Entry 4A3J (X-ray diffraction, 3.70 A resolution); this record covers chains A and E of the 15 polymer chains in the assembly.

# Chain A
Molecule: DNA-directed RNA polymerase II subunit RPB1
From: Saccharomyces cerevisiae
Notes: EC 2.7.7.6
UniProtKB: P04050 (RPB1_YEAST); residue numbers follow UniProt; this construct covers 1-1732
Chain sequence (1732 residues; each row starts with the number of its first residue):
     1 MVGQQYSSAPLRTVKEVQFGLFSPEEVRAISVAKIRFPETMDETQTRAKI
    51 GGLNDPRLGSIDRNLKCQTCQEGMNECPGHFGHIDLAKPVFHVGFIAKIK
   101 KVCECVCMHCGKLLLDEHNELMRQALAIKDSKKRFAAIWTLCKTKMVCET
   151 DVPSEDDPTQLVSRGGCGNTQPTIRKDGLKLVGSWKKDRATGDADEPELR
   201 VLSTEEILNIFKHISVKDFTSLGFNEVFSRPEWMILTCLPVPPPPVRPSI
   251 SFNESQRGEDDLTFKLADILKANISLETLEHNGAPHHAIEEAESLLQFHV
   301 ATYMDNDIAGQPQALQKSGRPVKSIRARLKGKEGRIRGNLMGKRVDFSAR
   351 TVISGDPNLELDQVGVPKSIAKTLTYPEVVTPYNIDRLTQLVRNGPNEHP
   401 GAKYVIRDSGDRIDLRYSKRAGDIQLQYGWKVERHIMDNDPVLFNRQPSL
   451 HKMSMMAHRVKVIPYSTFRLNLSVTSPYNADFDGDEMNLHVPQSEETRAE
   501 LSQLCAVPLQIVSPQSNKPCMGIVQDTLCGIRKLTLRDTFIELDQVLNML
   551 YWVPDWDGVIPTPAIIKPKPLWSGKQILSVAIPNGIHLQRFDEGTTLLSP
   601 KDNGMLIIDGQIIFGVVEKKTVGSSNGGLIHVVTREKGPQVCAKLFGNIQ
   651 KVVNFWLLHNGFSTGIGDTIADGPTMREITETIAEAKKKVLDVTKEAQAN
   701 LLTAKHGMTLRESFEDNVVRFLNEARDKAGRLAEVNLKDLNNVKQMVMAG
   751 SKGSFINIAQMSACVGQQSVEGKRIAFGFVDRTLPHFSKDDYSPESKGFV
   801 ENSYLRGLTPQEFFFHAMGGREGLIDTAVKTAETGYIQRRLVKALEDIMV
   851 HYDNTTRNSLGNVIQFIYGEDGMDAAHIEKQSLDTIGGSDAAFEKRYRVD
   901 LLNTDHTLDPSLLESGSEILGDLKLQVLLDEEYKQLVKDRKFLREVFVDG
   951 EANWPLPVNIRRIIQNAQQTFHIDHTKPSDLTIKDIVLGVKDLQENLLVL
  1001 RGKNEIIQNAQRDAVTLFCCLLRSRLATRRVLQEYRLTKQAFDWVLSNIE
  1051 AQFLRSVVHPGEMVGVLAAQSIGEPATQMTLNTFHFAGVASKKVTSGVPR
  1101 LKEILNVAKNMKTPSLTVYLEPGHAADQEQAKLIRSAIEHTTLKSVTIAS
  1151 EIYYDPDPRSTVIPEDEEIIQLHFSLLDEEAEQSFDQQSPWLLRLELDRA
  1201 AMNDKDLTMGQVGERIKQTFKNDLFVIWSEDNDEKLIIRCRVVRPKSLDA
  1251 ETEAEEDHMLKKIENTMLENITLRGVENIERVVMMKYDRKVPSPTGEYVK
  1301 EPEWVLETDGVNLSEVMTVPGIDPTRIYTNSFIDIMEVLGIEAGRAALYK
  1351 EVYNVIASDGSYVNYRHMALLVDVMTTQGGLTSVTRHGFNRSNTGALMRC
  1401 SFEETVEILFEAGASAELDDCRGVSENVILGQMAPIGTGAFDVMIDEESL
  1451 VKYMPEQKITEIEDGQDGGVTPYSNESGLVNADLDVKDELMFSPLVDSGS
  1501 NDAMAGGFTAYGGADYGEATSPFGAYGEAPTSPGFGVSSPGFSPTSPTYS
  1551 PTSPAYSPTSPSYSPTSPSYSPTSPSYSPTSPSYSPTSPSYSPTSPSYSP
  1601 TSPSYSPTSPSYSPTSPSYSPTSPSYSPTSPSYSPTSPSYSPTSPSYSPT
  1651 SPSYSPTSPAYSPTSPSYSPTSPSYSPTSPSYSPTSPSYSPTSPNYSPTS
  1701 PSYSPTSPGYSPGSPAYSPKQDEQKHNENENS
Not modelled in the structure: 1-2, 1084-1091, 1177-1186, 1244-1253, 1456-1732
Metal / ion sites: Zn2+ site 1: C67, C70, C77, H80; Zn2+ site 2: C107, C110, C148, C167; Mg2+: D481, D483, D485 (shared with 1 residue of chain P)
Ligand contacts: phosphomethylphosphonic acid guanylate ester (G2P): R446, P448, N479, D481, D483, K752, L1081
Swiss-Prot annotation at these positions:
  - region: P248 to D260 (Lid loop), N306 to K323 (Rudder loop), P810 to E822 (Bridging helix)
  - binding site (Zn(2+)): C67, C70, C77, H80, C107, C110, C148, C167
  - binding site (Mg(2+)): D481, D483, D485
  - modified residue: T1471 (Phosphothreonine)
  - cross-link (Glycyl lysine isopeptide (Lys-Gly)): K695 (interchain with G-Cter in ubiquitin), K1246 (interchain with G-Cter in ubiquitin), K1350 (interchain with G-Cter in ubiquitin)
  - natural variant: S1653 to P1659 (deletion: In strain: A364A)
  - mutagenesis: K1246 (K1246R: Impairs ubiquitination during transcription stress)
From the paper describing this entry:
  - mutagenesis - Q1078N, Q1078S: abolished growth (citing earlier work)

# Chain E
Molecule: DNA-directed RNA polymerases I, II, and III subunit rpabc 1
From: Saccharomyces cerevisiae
UniProtKB: P20434 (RPAB1_YEAST); residue numbers follow UniProt; this construct covers 1-215
Chain sequence (215 residues; numbered 1 to 215; the number before each row is that of its first residue):
     1 MDQENERNISRLWRAFRTVKEMVKDRGYFITQEEVELPLEDFKAKYCDSM
    51 GRPQRKMMSFQANPTEESISKFPDMGSLWVEFCDEPSVGVKTMKTFVIHI
   101 QEKNFQTGIFVYQNNITPSAMKLVPSIPPATIETFNEAALVVNITHHELV
   151 PKHIRLSSDEKRELLKRYRLKESQLPRIQRADPVALYLGLKRGEVVKIIR
   201 KSETSGRYASYRICM
Not modelled in the structure: 1

# Interface between chain A and chain E
Contacting residue pairs (97):
  R857(A) with Y168(E), hydrogen bond (side chain-backbone); L170(E); Q174(E), hydrogen bond
  L860(A) with Q174(E), hydrogen bond (backbone-side chain)
  G861(A) with Q174(E)
  N862(A) with Q174(E)
  V863(A) with L170(E), hydrophobic; Q174(E), hydrogen bond (backbone-backbone); P176(E)
  Q865(A) with Y208(E)
  F866(A) with Y168(E), hydrophobic; P176(E); Y208(E), hydrogen bond (backbone-side chain); A209(E); Y211(E)
  G869(A) with T204(E), hydrogen bond (backbone-side chain)
  E870(A) with R200(E), salt bridge; S202(E), hydrogen bond; T204(E); S205(E), hydrogen bond (backbone-side chain); Y208(E)
  D871(A) with T204(E), hydrogen bond
  F942(A) with K201(E); G206(E); R207(E)
  E945(A) with K201(E), salt bridge
  V946(A) with K201(E); S202(E); G206(E)
  F947(A) with E203(E)
  W954(A) with E203(E)
  L956(A) with T204(E)
  N1004(A) with R167(E)
  I1006(A) with E163(E); L164(E); R167(E); Y168(E), hydrophobic
  I1007(A) with Y168(E), hydrophobic
  A1010(A) with Y168(E)
  D1013(A) with S205(E); R207(E), salt bridge
  A1014(A) with S205(E)
  T1016(A) with S205(E); R207(E)
  L1017(A) with E203(E); T204(E); S205(E), hydrogen bond (backbone-backbone); G206(E)
  M1317(A) with V142(E), hydrophobic
  T1318(A) with R11(E), hydrogen bond; R14(E), hydrogen bond (backbone-side chain); A138(E); V141(E); V142(E)
  P1324(A) with V142(E), hydrophobic; H147(E)
  T1325(A) with H146(E), hydrogen bond (side chain-backbone); H147(E); E148(E), hydrogen bond (backbone-backbone)
  R1326(A) with H147(E); E148(E), salt bridge
  I1327(A) with H147(E), hydrogen bond (backbone-side chain)
  I1335(A) with L149(E), hydrophobic
  E1337(A) with P183(E)
  V1338(A) with I144(E); P183(E)
  L1339(A) with I144(E), hydrophobic; H147(E); V150(E); P183(E); V184(E)
  G1340(A) with D182(E); P183(E)
  I1341(A) with D182(E); R212(E)
  E1342(A) with P151(E); H153(E); I198(E); R200(E), salt bridge; R212(E), salt bridge
  A1343(A) with L149(E); V150(E), hydrophobic
  R1345(A) with R200(E)
  A1346(A) with L149(E), hydrophobic
  Y1349(A) with E203(E)
  Y1365(A) with S202(E); E203(E); T204(E)
  D1373(A) with R200(E), salt bridge
  T1376(A) with R212(E), hydrogen bond (backbone-side chain)
  T1377(A) with P176(E); R177(E), hydrogen bond (backbone-backbone); R212(E)
  Q1378(A) with R177(E), hydrogen bond (backbone-side chain); M215(E)
  G1379(A) with R177(E), hydrogen bond (backbone-backbone); Q179(E), hydrogen bond (backbone-side chain)
Also at the interface, not in a pair above, chain A (55 interface residues in all): I867, K1003, V1319, Y1328, M1336, A1347, R1366, G1380
Also at the interface, not in a pair above, chain E (45 interface residues in all): N143, E160, R169, S173, L175, S210

# Overview
The interface between chain A and chain E involves 55 residues on one side and 45 on the other, with 20
hydrogen bonds and 7 salt bridges. Polar pairs include E870(A)-R200(E), E945(A)-K201(E) and D1013(A)-R207(E).
Chain A binds phosphomethylphosphonic acid guanylate ester. From the paper: Q1078N and Q1078S of chain A
abolish growth.
Here chain A is DNA-directed RNA polymerase II subunit RPB1 and chain E is DNA-directed RNA polymerases I, II,
and III subunit rpabc 1, both from Saccharomyces cerevisiae. Entry 4A3J (RNA Polymerase II initial
transcribing complex with a 2nt DNA-RNA hybrid and soaked with GMPCPP) was determined by X-ray diffraction,
deposited together with 4A3B, 4A3C, 4A3D, 4A3E, 4A3F, 4A3G and 4 further entries.
